PDB entry 6GIY | electron microscopy, 4.30 A resolution (low resolution: residue-level contacts below are approximate; hydrogen-bond / salt-bridge calls are withheld) | chains D and F of the 9 polymer chains in the assembly

[Chain D (and F)]
Name: TssK
Organism: Escherichia coli
Notes: chain F of this document is another copy of the same molecule, construct and numbering; everything in this record applies to it too
Reference sequence: B7LG64 (B7LG64_ECO55); residue numbers follow UniProt; this construct covers 1-444
Sequence (444 residues; numbered 1 to 444; the number before each row is that of its first residue):
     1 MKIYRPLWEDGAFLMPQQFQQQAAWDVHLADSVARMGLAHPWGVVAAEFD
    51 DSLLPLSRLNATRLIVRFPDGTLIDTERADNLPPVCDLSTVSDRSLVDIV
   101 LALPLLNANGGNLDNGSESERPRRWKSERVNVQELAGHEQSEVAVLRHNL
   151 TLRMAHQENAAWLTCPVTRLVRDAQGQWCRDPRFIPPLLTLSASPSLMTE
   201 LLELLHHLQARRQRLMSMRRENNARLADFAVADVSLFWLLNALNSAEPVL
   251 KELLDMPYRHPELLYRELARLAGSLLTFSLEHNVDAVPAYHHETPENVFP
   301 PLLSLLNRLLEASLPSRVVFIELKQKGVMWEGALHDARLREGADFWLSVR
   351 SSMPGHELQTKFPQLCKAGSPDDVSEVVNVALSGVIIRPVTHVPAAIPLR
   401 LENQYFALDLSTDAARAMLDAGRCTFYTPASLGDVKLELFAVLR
Unresolved in the structure: 312-444
Construct notes: conflict Ser-194 (Gly in B7LG64), Leu-202 (Ala in B7LG64)
Reported in the primary citation:
  - self-association interface (contacts with another copy of this molecule): Met-1 to Gln-18, Val-130 to Val-143

[How chain D and chain F interact]
Residue-residue contacts (84; chain D residue first):
  Met-1(D) / Arg-78(F)
  Met-1(D) / Glu-134(F)
  Lys-2(D) / Glu-77(F)
  Lys-2(D) / Arg-78(F)
  Ile-3(D) / Arg-78(F)
  Tyr-4(D) / Val-132(F)
  Tyr-4(D) / Val-145(F)
  Tyr-4(D) / Arg-147(F)
  Arg-5(D) / Leu-73(F)
  Arg-5(D) / Ala-79(F)
  Arg-5(D) / Val-145(F)
  Arg-5(D) / Leu-146(F)
  Arg-5(D) / His-148(F)
  Leu-7(D) / Ala-144(F)
  Leu-7(D) / Val-145(F)
  Leu-7(D) / Leu-146(F)
  Trp-8(D) / Phe-19(F)
  Trp-8(D) / Gln-20(F)
  Glu-9(D) / Pro-16(F)
  Asp-10(D) / Pro-16(F)
  Met-15(D) / Ser-141(F)
  Met-15(D) / Glu-142(F)
  Met-15(D) / Val-143(F)
  Gln-17(D) / Val-132(F)
  Gln-17(D) / Leu-135(F)
  Gln-17(D) / Ser-141(F)
  Gln-18(D) / Val-143(F)
  Gln-20(D) / Glu-134(F)
  Gln-20(D) / Leu-135(F)
  Trp-25(D) / Leu-73(F)
  Asp-26(D) / Asp-26(F)
  His-28(D) / Arg-78(F)
  Leu-29(D) / Arg-67(F)
  Ser-32(D) / Arg-67(F)
  Val-33(D) / Ala-30(F)
  Arg-35(D) / Tyr-258(F)
  Met-36(D) / Trp-42(F)
  Met-36(D) / Arg-259(F)
  Met-36(D) / His-260(F)
  Gly-37(D) / Arg-259(F)
  Gly-37(D) / Leu-263(F)
  Ala-39(D) / Met-256(F)
  Ala-39(D) / Arg-259(F)
  His-40(D) / Met-256(F)
  Asn-109(D) / Gln-133(F)
  Gly-110(D) / Gln-133(F)
  Gly-110(D) / Gly-137(F)
  Gly-110(D) / His-138(F)
  Gly-111(D) / Leu-135(F)
  Gly-111(D) / Gly-137(F)
  Gly-111(D) / His-138(F)
  Leu-113(D) / Ala-136(F)
  Glu-134(D) / Asp-10(F)
  Ala-230(D) / Phe-229(F)
  Val-234(D) / Phe-229(F)
  Trp-238(D) / Phe-237(F)
  Trp-238(D) / Trp-238(F)
  Trp-238(D) / Asn-241(F)
  Glu-262(D) / Arg-259(F)
  Tyr-265(D) / Glu-252(F)
  Arg-266(D) / Glu-267(F)
  Ala-269(D) / Pro-248(F)
  Arg-270(D) / Ser-245(F)
  Arg-270(D) / Val-249(F)
  Arg-270(D) / Glu-267(F)
  Arg-270(D) / Arg-270(F)
  Gly-273(D) / Asn-244(F)
  Ser-274(D) / Asn-241(F)
  Thr-277(D) / Arg-219(F)
  Thr-277(D) / Leu-240(F)
  Thr-277(D) / Asn-241(F)
  Thr-277(D) / Asn-244(F)
  Phe-278(D) / Arg-219(F)
  Leu-280(D) / Met-216(F)
  Leu-280(D) / Arg-219(F)
  Leu-280(D) / Asn-223(F)
  Leu-280(D) / Leu-240(F)
  Glu-281(D) / Asn-223(F)
  Val-284(D) / Arg-212(F)
  Val-284(D) / Gln-213(F)
  Val-284(D) / Met-216(F)
  Val-287(D) / Lys-251(F)
  Ala-289(D) / Lys-251(F)
  Tyr-290(D) / Glu-252(F)
Interface residues without a listed pair, chain D (59 interface residues in all): Pro-6, Pro-16, Phe-19, Gln-21, Gln-22, Asn-107, Ala-108, Asn-112, His-138, His-282, Asp-285, Pro-288
Interface residues without a listed pair, chain F (61 interface residues in all): Glu-9, Ala-23, Val-33, Ala-34, His-40, Ser-127, Val-130, Asn-131, Leu-189, Arg-220, Val-234

[Overview]
Chain D and chain F form an interface of 59 and 61 residues respectively. The paper reports a self-association
interface involving Met-1(D) and Val-130(D).
Chain D and chain F are both TssK (Escherichia coli); the structure, The baseplate complex from the type VI
secretion system, was determined by electron microscopy, deposited together with 6GJ1 and 6GJ3.
